PDB entry 8D3M | electron microscopy, 3.41 A resolution | chains C and D of the 9 polymer chains in the assembly

== Chain C (and D) ==
Name: CRISPR-associated endonuclease Cas1
Source organism: Alkalihalobacillus halodurans C-125
Notes: EC 3.1.-.-; chain D of this document is another copy of the same molecule, construct and numbering; everything in this record applies to it too
UniProtKB: Q9KFX9 (Q9KFX9_ALKHC); residue numbers follow UniProt; this construct covers 1-343
Sequence (343 residues; each row starts with the number of its first residue):
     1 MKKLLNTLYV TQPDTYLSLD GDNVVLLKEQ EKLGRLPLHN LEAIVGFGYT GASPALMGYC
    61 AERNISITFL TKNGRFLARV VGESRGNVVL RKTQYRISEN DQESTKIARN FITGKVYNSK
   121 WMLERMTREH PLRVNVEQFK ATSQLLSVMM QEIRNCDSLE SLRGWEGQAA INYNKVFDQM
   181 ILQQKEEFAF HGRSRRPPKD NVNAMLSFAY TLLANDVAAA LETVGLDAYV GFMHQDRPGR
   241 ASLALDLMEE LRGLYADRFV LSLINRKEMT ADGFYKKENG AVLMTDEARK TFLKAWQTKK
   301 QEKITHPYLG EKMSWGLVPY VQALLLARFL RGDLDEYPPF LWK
What the authors report for this chain:
  - catalytic residues: Glu166 (proposed by the authors, not directly observed)

== Chain C / chain D interface ==
Pairs across the interface - 41 pairs, chain C then chain D:
  Tyr49(C) - Ala55(D)  hydrophobic
  Thr50(C) - Pro54(D)
  Gly51(C) - Pro54(D)
  Pro54(C) - Thr50(D)
  Pro54(C) - Gly51(D)
  Ala55(C) - Tyr49(D)  hydrophobic
  Met57(C) - Phe69(D)  hydrophobic
  Ala61(C) - Leu77(D)  hydrophobic
  Ala61(C) - Ala78(D)  hydrophobic
  Glu62(C) - Arg75(D)  salt bridge
  Phe69(C) - Met57(D)  hydrophobic
  Leu77(C) - Gly58(D)
  Ala78(C) - Met57(D)
  Ala78(C) - Gly58(D)
  Arg79(C) - Val80(D)
  Arg79(C) - Val81(D)  hydrogen bond (backbone-backbone)
  Arg79(C) - Gly82(D)  hydrogen bond (side chain-backbone)
  Val80(C) - Met57(D)  hydrophobic
  Val80(C) - Ala78(D)  hydrophobic
  Val80(C) - Arg79(D)
  Val80(C) - Val80(D)  hydrophobic
  Val81(C) - Ala78(D)
  Val81(C) - Arg79(D)  hydrogen bond (backbone-backbone)
  Val81(C) - Val81(D)  hydrophobic
  Gly82(C) - Phe76(D)
  Gly82(C) - Ala78(D)
  Glu83(C) - Tyr229(D)
  Glu83(C) - Gly239(D)
  Glu83(C) - Ala241(D)
  Ser84(C) - Tyr229(D)  hydrogen bond
  Arg91(C) - Ser84(D)  hydrogen bond
  Arg91(C) - Arg91(D)
  Arg91(C) - Tyr95(D)
  Lys92(C) - Tyr95(D)
  Lys92(C) - Ser98(D)
  Tyr95(C) - Val88(D)
  Tyr95(C) - Arg91(D)  hydrogen bond
  Tyr95(C) - Lys92(D)  hydrogen bond (backbone-side chain)
  Tyr95(C) - Tyr95(D)  hydrophobic
  Ser98(C) - Lys92(D)  hydrogen bond
  Val230(C) - Val88(D)  hydrophobic
Interface residues without a listed pair, chain C (28 interface residues in all): Tyr16, Gly58, Phe76, Val88, Glu99, Glu222
Interface residues without a listed pair, chain D (30 interface residues in all): Tyr16, Ala61, Glu83, Val230, Arg240

== In short ==
The interface between chain C and chain D involves 28 residues on one side and 30 on the other; the contacts
include 8 hydrogen bonds and 1 salt bridge. Among the polar pairs are Glu62(C)-Arg75(D), Arg79(C)-Gly82(D) and
Ser84(C)-Tyr229(D). From the paper: the catalytic residue Glu166(C).
Chain C and chain D are both CRISPR-associated endonuclease Cas1 (Alkalihalobacillus halodurans C-125); the
structure, Type I-C Cas4-Cas1-Cas2 complex bound to a PAM/Processed prespacer, was determined by electron
microscopy, deposited together with 8D3L, 8D3P and 8D3Q.
